Entry 7PFA (electron microscopy, 9.70 A resolution (very low resolution: no residue pairs are listed; an interface is given only as per-side residue counts)); this record covers chains A and I of the 28 polymer chains in the assembly.

Chain A:
Protein: Histone H3.2
From: Homo sapiens
UniProt: Q71DI3 (H32_HUMAN); residues 0-135 here correspond to UniProt positions 1-136 (UniProt number = residue number + 1)
Sequence (136 residues; numbered 0 to 135; the number before each row is that of its first residue; numbering starts at 0):
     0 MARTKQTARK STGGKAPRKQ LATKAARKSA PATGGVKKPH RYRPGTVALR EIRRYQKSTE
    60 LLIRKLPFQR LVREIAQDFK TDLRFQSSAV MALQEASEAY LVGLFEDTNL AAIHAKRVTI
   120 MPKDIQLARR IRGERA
Not modelled in the structure: 0-36, 134-135
Differences from the reference sequence: engineered mutation Ala110 (Cys111 in Q71DI3)
Curated features (UniProtKB/Swiss-Prot):
  - modified residue: Arg2 (Asymmetric dimethylarginine), Thr3 (Phosphothreonine), Lys4 (Allysine), Gln5 (5-glutamyl dopamine), Thr6 (Phosphothreonine), Arg8 (Citrulline), Lys9 (N6,N6,N6-trimethyllysine), Ser10 (ADP-ribosylserine), Thr11 (Phosphothreonine), Lys14 (N6-(2-hydroxyisobutyryl)lysine), Arg17 (Asymmetric dimethylarginine), Lys18 (N6-(2-hydroxyisobutyryl)lysine), Lys23 (N6-(2-hydroxyisobutyryl)lysine), Arg26 (Citrulline), Lys27 (N6,N6,N6-trimethyllysine), Ser28 (ADP-ribosylserine), Lys36 (N6,N6,N6-trimethyllysine), Lys37 (N6-methyllysine), Tyr41 (Phosphotyrosine), Lys56 (N6,N6,N6-trimethyllysine) and 8 more in UniProt
  - lipidation: Lys18 (N6-decanoyllysine)

Chain I:
Molecule: 788-nt DNA strand
From: synthetic construct
Sequence (788 nucleotides; numbered 1 to 788; the number before each row is that of its first residue):
     1 ATCGTCTCGC GCACTGGCCG CCATACTGGA GAATCCCGGT GCCGAGGCCG CTCAATTGGT
    61 CGTAGACAGC TCTAGCACCG CTTAAACGCA CGTACGCGCT GTCCCCCGCG TTTTAACCGC
   121 CAAGGGGATT ACTCCCTAGT CTCCAGGCAC GTGTCAGATA TATACATCCT GTCATGTAAG
   181 TATTAAGGTA ACCCAGTACT GTCTCGCGCA CTGGCCGCCA TACTGGAGAA TCCCGGTGCC
   241 GAGGCCGCTC AATTGGTCGT AGACAGCTCT AGCACCGCTT AAACGCACGT ACGCGCTGTC
   301 CCCCGCGTTT TAACCGCCAA GGGGATTACT CCCTAGTCTC CAGGCACGTG TCAGATATAT
   361 ACATCCTGTC ATGTAAGTAT TAAGGTAACC CAGTACTGTC TCGCGCACTG GCCGCCATAC
   421 TGGAGAATCC CGGTGCCGAG GCCGCTCAAT TGGTCGTAGA CAGCTCTAGC ACCGCTTAAA
   481 CGCACGTACG CGCTGTCCCC CGCGTTTTAA CCGCCAAGGG GATTACTCCC TAGTCTCCAG
   541 GCACGTGTCA GATATATACA TCCTGTCATG TAAGTATTAA GGTAACCCAG TACTGTCTCG
   601 CGCACTGGCC GCCATACTGG AGAATCCCGG TGCCGAGGCC GCTCAATTGG TCGTAGACAG
   661 CTCTAGCACC GCTTAAACGC ACGTACGCGC TGTCCCCCGC GTTTTAACCG CCAAGGGGAT
   721 TACTCCCTAG TCTCCAGGCA CGTGTCAGAT ATATACATCC TGTCATGTAA GTATTAAGGT
   781 AACCCGAT
Not modelled in the structure: 1-15, 577-788

Interface between chain A and chain I:
At this resolution (10 A) residue pairs are not listed: 20 residues of chain A and 13 of chain I lie at the interface.

Overview:
Chain A and chain I form an interface of 20 and 13 residues respectively.
Here chain A is Histone H3.2 (Homo sapiens) and chain I is a 788-nt DNA strand (synthetic construct). Entry
7PFA (Trinucleosome of the 4x197 nucleosome array containing H1) was determined by electron microscopy
together with 7PET, 7PEU, 7PEV, 7PEW, 7PEX, 7PEY and 16 further entries from the same study.
